PDB entry 7UE0 | X-ray diffraction, 2.74 A resolution | chains H and L of the 4 polymer chains in the assembly

== Chain H ==
Name: 10E5 Fab heavy chain
Source organism: Mus musculus
Notes: antibody fragment or engineered binder
Amino-acid sequence (221 residues; each row starts with the number of its first residue):
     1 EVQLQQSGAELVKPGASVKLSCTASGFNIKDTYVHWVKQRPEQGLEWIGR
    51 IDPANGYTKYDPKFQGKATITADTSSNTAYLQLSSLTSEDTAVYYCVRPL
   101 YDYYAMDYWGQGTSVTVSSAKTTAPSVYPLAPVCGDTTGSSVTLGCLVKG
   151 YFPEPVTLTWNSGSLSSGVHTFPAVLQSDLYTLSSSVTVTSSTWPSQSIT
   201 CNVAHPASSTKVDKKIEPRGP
Not modelled in the structure: 135-137, 220-221
Disulfide bonds: Cys22-Cys96, Cys146-Cys201

== Chain L ==
Name: 10E5 Fab light chain
Source organism: Mus musculus
Notes: antibody fragment or engineered binder
Amino-acid sequence (214 residues; row label = number of the first residue in the row):
     1 DILMTQSPSSMSVSLGDTVSITCHASQGISSNIGWLQQKPGKSFMGLIYY
    51 GTNLVDGVPSRFSGSGSGADYSLTISSLDSEDFADYYCVQYAQLPYTFGG
   101 GTKLEIKRADAAPTVSIFPPSSEQLTSGGASVVCFLNNFYPKDINVKWKI
   151 DGSERQNGVLNSWTDQDSKDSTYSMSSTLTLTKDEYERHNSYTCEATHKT
   201 STSPIVKSFNRNEC
Disulfide bonds: Cys23-Cys88, Cys134-Cys194

== Chain H / chain L interface ==
Disulfides between the chains: Cys134(H)-Cys214(L)
Contacting residue pairs (71; chain H residue first):
  His35(H) - Tyr96(L)
  Val37(H) - Phe98(L)  hydrophobic
  Gln39(H) - Gln38(L)  hydrogen bond
  Gln39(H) - Phe44(L)
  Leu45(H) - Phe44(L)  hydrophobic
  Leu45(H) - Tyr87(L)  hydrophobic
  Leu45(H) - Phe98(L)  hydrophobic
  Trp47(H) - Pro95(L)  hydrophobic
  Trp47(H) - Tyr96(L)
  Trp47(H) - Phe98(L)
  Lys59(H) - Leu94(L)
  Asp61(H) - Pro95(L)
  Tyr95(H) - Gln38(L)  hydrogen bond
  Tyr95(H) - Ser43(L)
  Tyr95(H) - Phe44(L)
  Leu100(H) - Asp56(L)
  Tyr101(H) - Tyr49(L)
  Tyr101(H) - Asp56(L)  hydrogen bond
  Asp102(H) - Tyr91(L)
  Tyr104(H) - Tyr91(L)
  Tyr104(H) - Tyr96(L)  hydrogen bond (backbone-side chain)
  Met106(H) - Leu36(L)
  Met106(H) - Tyr96(L)  hydrophobic
  Asp107(H) - Gly46(L)  hydrogen bond (backbone-backbone)
  Asp107(H) - Tyr49(L)
  Trp109(H) - Leu36(L)
  Trp109(H) - Phe44(L)  hydrophobic
  Gly110(H) - Ser43(L)  hydrogen bond (backbone-side chain)
  Gln111(H) - Ser43(L)
  Tyr128(H) - Ser121(L)
  Tyr128(H) - Glu123(L)
  Tyr128(H) - Gln124(L)
  Tyr128(H) - Ser127(L)
  Pro129(H) - Ser121(L)
  Pro129(H) - Glu123(L)
  Leu130(H) - Phe118(L)
  Leu130(H) - Val133(L)  hydrophobic
  Ala131(H) - Phe118(L)
  Pro132(H) - Phe118(L)
  Val133(H) - Pro119(L)
  Val133(H) - Cys214(L)  hydrophobic
  Cys134(H) - Cys214(L)  disulfide
  Thr143(H) - Ser116(L)
  Thr143(H) - Phe118(L)
  Leu144(H) - Phe118(L)
  Lys149(H) - Ser131(L)
  Lys149(H) - Thr180(L)
  Ser167(H) - Lys169(L)  hydrogen bond
  His170(H) - Asn138(L)  hydrogen bond
  His170(H) - Ser174(L)
  Phe172(H) - Phe135(L)  hydrophobic
  Phe172(H) - Asn137(L)
  Phe172(H) - Ser162(L)
  Phe172(H) - Thr164(L)
  Phe172(H) - Ser174(L)
  Phe172(H) - Met175(L)
  Phe172(H) - Ser176(L)
  Pro173(H) - Ser162(L)  hydrogen bond (backbone-side chain)
  Pro173(H) - Trp163(L)
  Val175(H) - Leu160(L)  hydrophobic
  Val175(H) - Asn161(L)
  Val175(H) - Ser162(L)
  Gln177(H) - Leu160(L)
  Ser184(H) - Phe135(L)
  Ser184(H) - Ser176(L)  hydrogen bond
  Ser185(H) - Phe135(L)
  Ser186(H) - Phe135(L)
  Ser186(H) - Asn137(L)  hydrogen bond
  Lys214(H) - Glu123(L)
  Arg219(H) - Pro119(L)  hydrogen bond (side chain-backbone)
  Arg219(H) - Pro120(L)
Interface residues without a listed pair, chain H (46 interface residues in all): Glu46, Arg50, Ala105, Gly145, Leu147, Thr171, Thr182, Thr188
Interface residues without a listed pair, chain L (43 interface residues in all): Asp1, Met45, Tyr50, Val55, Ile117, Phe209

== Summary ==
46 residues of chain H face 43 of chain L across their interface; the contacts include 1 disulfide bond and 12
hydrogen bonds. Among the polar pairs are Gln39(H)-Gln38(L), Tyr95(H)-Gln38(L) and Tyr101(H)-Asp56(L).
Chain H is 10E5 Fab heavy chain and chain L is 10E5 Fab light chain, both from Mus musculus; the structure,
Integrin alpha IIB beta3 complex with fradafiban, was determined by X-ray diffraction (same publication as
7L8P, 7TCT, 7TD8, 7THO, 7TMZ, 7TPD and 15 further entries).
